Entry 5J36 (X-ray diffraction, 2.55 A resolution); this record covers chains A and C of the 5 polymer chains in the assembly.

Chain A (and C):
Molecule: Beak and feather disease virus capsid protein
Source organism: Beak and feather disease virus
Notes: chain C of this document is another copy of the same molecule, construct and numbering; everything in this record applies to it too
Reference sequence: A0A023R6W2 (A0A023R6W2_BFDV); residues 15-247 here = UniProt positions 15-247
Sequence (257 residues; row label = number of the first residue in the row; numbers below 1 keep their minus sign (Met-9 is residue -9)):
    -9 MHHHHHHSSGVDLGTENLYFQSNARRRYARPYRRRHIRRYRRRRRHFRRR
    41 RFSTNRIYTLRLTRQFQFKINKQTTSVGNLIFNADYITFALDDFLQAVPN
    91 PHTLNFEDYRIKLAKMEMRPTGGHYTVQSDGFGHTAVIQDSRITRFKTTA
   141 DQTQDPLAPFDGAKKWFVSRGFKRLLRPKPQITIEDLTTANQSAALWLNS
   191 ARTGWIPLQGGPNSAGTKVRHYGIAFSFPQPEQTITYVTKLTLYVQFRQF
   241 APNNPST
Unresolved in the structure: -9 to 41
Differences from the reference sequence: initiating methionine (-9); expression tag (-8 to 14)
What the authors report for this chain:
  - conformationally variable residues (loop rearrangement): Phe42 to Arg46, Ile77 to Glu97, Ala126 to Ala153, Leu166 to His211

Interface between chain A and chain C:
Pairs across the interface (43; chain A residue first):
  Arg51(A) - Phe150(C)  hydrogen bond (side chain-backbone)
  Arg51(A) - Asp151(C)
  Arg51(A) - Gly152(C)
  Arg51(A) - Ala153(C)
  Thr53(A) - Ala148(C)
  Thr53(A) - Pro149(C)
  Arg54(A) - Gln144(C)
  Gln55(A) - Gln144(C)  hydrogen bond (backbone-side chain)
  Gln55(A) - Asp145(C)  hydrogen bond (side chain-backbone)
  Gln55(A) - Ala148(C)
  Phe56(A) - Leu70(C)
  Gln57(A) - Gly68(C)  hydrogen bond (side chain-backbone)
  Gln57(A) - Leu70(C)
  Val88(A) - Thr143(C)
  Pro89(A) - Gln144(C)
  Asn90(A) - Pro149(C)
  Glu107(A) - Lys155(C)  salt bridge
  Arg109(A) - Phe122(C)
  Arg109(A) - Phe157(C)
  Pro110(A) - Ser119(C)
  Pro110(A) - Gly121(C)  hydrogen bond (backbone-backbone)
  Thr111(A) - Ser119(C)
  Thr111(A) - Asp120(C)
  Thr111(A) - Gly121(C)  hydrogen bond (side chain-backbone)
  Gly112(A) - Ser119(C)
  Gly112(A) - Asp120(C)
  Gly112(A) - Glu222(C)
  Gly113(A) - Gln118(C)
  Gly113(A) - Ser119(C)  hydrogen bond (backbone-backbone)
  Gly113(A) - Asp120(C)  hydrogen bond (backbone-side chain)
  His114(A) - Val117(C)
  His114(A) - Gln118(C)
  His114(A) - Ser119(C)  hydrogen bond (backbone-backbone)
  Tyr115(A) - Tyr115(C)
  Tyr115(A) - Val117(C)
  Tyr115(A) - Gln118(C)
  Thr116(A) - Val117(C)  hydrogen bond (backbone-backbone)
  Thr116(A) - Ser119(C)
  Val117(A) - Val117(C)  hydrophobic
  Val228(A) - Leu70(C)  hydrophobic
  Val228(A) - Phe122(C)
  Lys230(A) - Phe122(C)
  Lys230(A) - His124(C)  hydrogen bond
Other interface residues (no listed pair), chain A (22 interface residues in all): Ala87
Other interface residues (no listed pair), chain C (24 interface residues in all): Asn69, Phe72

Summary:
22 residues of chain A face 24 of chain C across their interface; the contacts include 11 hydrogen bonds and 1
salt bridge. Among the polar pairs are Glu107(A)-Lys155(C), Arg51(A)-Phe150(C) and Gln55(A)-Gln144(C). The
paper reports conformational variability at Phe42(A), Ile77(A) and Ala126(A) among others.
Both chains are Beak and feather disease virus capsid protein (Beak and feather disease virus). Entry 5J36
(Crystal structure of 60-mer BFDV Capsid Protein) was determined by X-ray diffraction together with 5J09 and
5J37 from the same study.
